PDB entry 6K4R | X-ray diffraction, 3.11 A resolution | chains A and C

# Chain A
Protein: SidJ
Source organism: Legionella pneumophila subsp. pneumophila str. Philadelphia 1
UniProtKB: Q5ZTK6 (Q5ZTK6_LEGPH); residues 1-873 here = UniProt positions 1-873
Sequence (873 residues; numbered 1 to 873; the number before each row is that of its first residue):
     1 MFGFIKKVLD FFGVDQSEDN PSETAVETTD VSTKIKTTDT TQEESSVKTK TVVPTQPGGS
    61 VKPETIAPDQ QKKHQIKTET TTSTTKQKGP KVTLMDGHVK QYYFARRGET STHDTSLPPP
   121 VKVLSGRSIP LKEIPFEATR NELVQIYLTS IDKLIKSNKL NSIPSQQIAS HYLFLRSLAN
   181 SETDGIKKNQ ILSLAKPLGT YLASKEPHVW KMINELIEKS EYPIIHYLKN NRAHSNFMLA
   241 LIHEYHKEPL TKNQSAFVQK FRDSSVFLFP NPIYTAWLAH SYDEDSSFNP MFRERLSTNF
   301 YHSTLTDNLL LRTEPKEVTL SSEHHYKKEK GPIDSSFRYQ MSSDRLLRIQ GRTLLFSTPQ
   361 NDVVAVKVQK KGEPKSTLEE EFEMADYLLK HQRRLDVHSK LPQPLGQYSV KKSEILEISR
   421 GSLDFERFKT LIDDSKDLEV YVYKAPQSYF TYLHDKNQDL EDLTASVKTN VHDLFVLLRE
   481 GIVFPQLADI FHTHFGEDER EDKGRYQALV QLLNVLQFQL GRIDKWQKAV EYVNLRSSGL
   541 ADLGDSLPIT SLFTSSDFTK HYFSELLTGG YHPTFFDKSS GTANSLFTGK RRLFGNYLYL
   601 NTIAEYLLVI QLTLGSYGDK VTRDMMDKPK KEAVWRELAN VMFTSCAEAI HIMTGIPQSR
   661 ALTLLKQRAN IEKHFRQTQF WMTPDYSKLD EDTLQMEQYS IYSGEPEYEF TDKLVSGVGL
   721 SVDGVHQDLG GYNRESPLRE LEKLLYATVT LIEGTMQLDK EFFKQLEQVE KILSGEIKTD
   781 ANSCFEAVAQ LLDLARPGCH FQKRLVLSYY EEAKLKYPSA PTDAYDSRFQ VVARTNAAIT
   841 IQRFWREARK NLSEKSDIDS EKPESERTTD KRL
Disordered / not traced: 1-98, 424-429, 493-502, 626, 847-873
Small-molecule neighbours: adenosine monophosphate (AMP): Arg-352, Thr-353, Lys-367, Thr-377, Glu-381, Tyr-452, Gln-486, Tyr-532, Val-533, Asn-534, Arg-536, Asp-542, Asp-545
Curated features (UniProtKB/Swiss-Prot):
  - binding site (Mg(2+)): Asp-542, Asp-545
  - mutagenesis: Ile-841 (I841A: Complete loss of interaction with host calmodulin; in association with A-842), Gln-842 (Q842A: Complete loss of interaction with host calmodulin; in association with A-841)
From the paper describing this entry:
  - binding site for adenosine monophosphate: Arg-352, Lys-367, Tyr-532, Asn-534, Arg-536, Asp-545
  - mutagenesis - R352A, K367A, N534A, R536A, D545A: abolished catalytic activity

# Chain C
Protein: Calmodulin-1
Source organism: Homo sapiens
UniProtKB: P0DP23 (CALM1_HUMAN); residue numbers follow UniProt; this construct covers 1-149
Sequence (149 residues; each row starts with the number of its first residue):
     1 MADQLTEEQI AEFKEAFSLF DKDGDGTITT KELGTVMRSL GQNPTEAELQ DMINEVDADG
    61 NGTIDFPEFL TMMARKMKDT DSEEEIREAF RVFDKDGNGY ISAAELRHVM TNLGEKLTDE
   121 EVDEMIREAD IDGDGQVNYE EFVQMMTAK
Disordered / not traced: 1-2, 119-149
Ion coordination: Ca2+: Asp-23, Asp-25, Thr-27
Curated features (UniProtKB/Swiss-Prot):
  - binding site (Ca(2+)): Asp-21, Asp-23, Asp-25, Thr-27, Glu-32, Asp-57, Asp-59, Asn-61, Thr-63, Glu-68, Asp-94, Asp-96, Asn-98, Tyr-100, Glu-105, Asp-130, Asp-132, Asp-134, Gln-136, Glu-141
  - modified residue: Ala-2 (N-acetylalanine), Lys-22 (N6-acetyllysine), Thr-45 (Phosphothreonine), Ser-82 (Phosphoserine), Lys-95 (N6-acetyllysine), Tyr-100 (Phosphotyrosine), Ser-102 (Phosphoserine), Thr-111 (Phosphothreonine), Lys-116 (N6,N6,N6-trimethyllysine), Tyr-139 (Phosphotyrosine)
  - cross-link: Lys-22 (Glycyl lysine isopeptide (Lys-Gly) (interchain with G-Cter in SUMO2))
  - natural variant: Asn-54 (N54I: In CPVT4), Phe-90 (F90L: In LQT14), Asn-98 (N98S: In CPVT4), Asp-130 (D130G: In LQT14), Glu-141 (E141G: In LQT14; E141V: In LQT14), Phe-142 (F142L: In LQT14)

# Chain A / chain C interface
Contacting residue pairs (51; chain A residue first):
  Gln-101(A) / Ala-58(C)
  Tyr-102(A) / Asp-25(C)
  Tyr-102(A) / Thr-27(C)
  Tyr-103(A) / Gly-24(C)
  Tyr-103(A) / Asp-25(C)  hydrogen bond (backbone-backbone)
  Ala-105(A) / Gly-24(C)
  Ala-105(A) / Asp-25(C)
  Arg-106(A) / Asp-23(C)
  Arg-107(A) / Asp-23(C)  hydrogen bond (backbone-backbone)
  Arg-479(A) / Gly-24(C)
  His-651(A) / Lys-14(C)
  Thr-654(A) / Ser-18(C)
  Gly-655(A) / Glu-15(C)
  Gly-655(A) / Ser-18(C)
  Pro-657(A) / Glu-15(C)
  Arg-660(A) / Glu-15(C)  salt bridge
  Asp-759(A) / Leu-19(C)
  Phe-763(A) / Leu-19(C)
  Phe-763(A) / Phe-20(C)  hydrophobic
  Arg-796(A) / Glu-15(C)  salt bridge
  Arg-796(A) / Leu-19(C)
  Cys-799(A) / Glu-15(C)
  Phe-801(A) / Glu-12(C)
  Phe-801(A) / Glu-15(C)
  Phe-801(A) / Ala-16(C)
  Phe-801(A) / Leu-19(C)  hydrophobic
  Phe-801(A) / Ser-39(C)
  Gln-802(A) / Leu-19(C)
  Arg-804(A) / Glu-12(C)  salt bridge
  Arg-804(A) / Ser-39(C)  hydrogen bond (side chain-backbone)
  Arg-804(A) / Leu-40(C)  hydrogen bond (side chain-backbone)
  Leu-805(A) / Thr-35(C)
  Leu-805(A) / Ser-39(C)
  Ser-808(A) / Arg-38(C)  hydrogen bond
  Tyr-809(A) / Thr-35(C)
  Tyr-809(A) / Arg-38(C)
  Glu-812(A) / Arg-38(C)  salt bridge
  Gln-830(A) / Glu-85(C)  hydrogen bond
  Ala-833(A) / Glu-85(C)
  Ala-837(A) / Ser-82(C)
  Ala-837(A) / Glu-85(C)
  Ala-838(A) / Ile-101(C)
  Ala-838(A) / Glu-105(C)
  Thr-840(A) / Ser-82(C)
  Ile-841(A) / Ser-82(C)
  Ile-841(A) / Ser-102(C)
  Gln-842(A) / Ile-101(C)
  Gln-842(A) / Ser-102(C)  hydrogen bond (side chain-backbone)
  Gln-842(A) / Glu-105(C)
  Gln-842(A) / Leu-106(C)  hydrogen bond (side chain-backbone)
  Gln-842(A) / Arg-107(C)  hydrogen bond (side chain-backbone)
Interface residues without a listed pair, chain A (35 interface residues in all): Ile-656, Arg-834, Thr-835, Ile-839, Arg-843
Interface residues without a listed pair, chain C (30 interface residues in all): Ala-11, Asp-21, Lys-22, Gly-26, Gly-41, Asn-43, Ile-86

# Overview
35 residues of chain A face 30 of chain C across their interface, with 9 hydrogen bonds and 4 salt bridges.
Polar contacts include Arg-660(A)/Glu-15(C), Arg-796(A)/Glu-15(C) and Arg-804(A)/Glu-12(C). From the paper: a
binding site for adenosine monophosphate at Arg-352(A), Lys-367(A) and Tyr-532(A) among others; R352A, K367A
and N534A of chain A, among others, abolish catalytic activity; 5 substitutions were tested in all.
Chain A is SidJ (Legionella pneumophila subsp. pneumophila str. Philadelphia 1) and chain C is Calmodulin-1
(Homo sapiens); the structure, Crystal structure of SidJ-CaM-AMP ternary complex at 3.11 A, was determined by
X-ray diffraction (same publication as 6K4K and 6K4L).
